1M4G - chains A and B; structure by X-ray diffraction, 1.80 A resolution.

# Chain A (and B)
Protein: Aminoglycoside 2'-N-acetyltransferase
Organism: Mycobacterium tuberculosis
Notes: EC 2.3.1.-; chain B of this document is another copy of the same molecule, construct and numbering; everything in this record applies to it too
UniProt: P0A5N0 (AAC2_MYCTU); numbering as in UniProt (aligned over 1-181)
Sequence (181 residues; row label = number of the first residue in the row):
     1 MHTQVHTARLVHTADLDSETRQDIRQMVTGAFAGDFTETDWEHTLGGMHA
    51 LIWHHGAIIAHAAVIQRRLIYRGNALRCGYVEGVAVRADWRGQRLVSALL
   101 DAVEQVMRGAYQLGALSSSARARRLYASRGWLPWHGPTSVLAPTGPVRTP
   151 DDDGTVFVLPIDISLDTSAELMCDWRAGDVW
Residues lining bound ligands:
  - coenzyme A (COA): A31, F32, V84, A85, V86, A88, R91, G92, Q93, R94, L95, V96, S117, S118, S119, R121, A122, R124, L125, Y126
  - ribostamycin (RIO): F32, D35, F36, D40, V81, E82, G83, S117, S118, S119, A120, R121, R123, D151, D152, T155, D179, W181

# How chain A and chain B interact
Pairs across the interface - 53 pairs, chain A then chain B:
  H12(A) - M48(B)
  H12(A) - V106(B)
  H12(A) - A110(B)
  H12(A) - Y111(B)
  T13(A) - G109(B)
  T13(A) - A110(B)
  A14(A) - V106(B)
  A14(A) - G109(B)
  A14(A) - A110(B)
  R21(A) - G109(B)  hydrogen bond (side chain-backbone)
  E42(A) - R68(B)  salt bridge
  E42(A) - R77(B)  salt bridge
  L45(A) - Q66(B)  hydrogen bond (backbone-side chain)
  L45(A) - R77(B)
  G46(A) - Q66(B)
  G46(A) - Y111(B)  hydrogen bond (backbone-side chain)
  G47(A) - Q66(B)
  M48(A) - H12(B)
  I65(A) - Q66(B)
  Q66(A) - L45(B)
  Q66(A) - G46(B)
  Q66(A) - G47(B)
  Q66(A) - I65(B)
  Q66(A) - Q66(B)  hydrogen bond (backbone-side chain)
  R68(A) - E42(B)  salt bridge
  R68(A) - W175(B)
  R68(A) - R176(B)
  I70(A) - W175(B)
  G73(A) - W175(B)
  A75(A) - W175(B)
  A75(A) - R176(B)
  R77(A) - E42(B)  salt bridge
  R77(A) - L45(B)
  V106(A) - A14(B)
  G109(A) - T13(B)
  G109(A) - A14(B)
  G109(A) - R21(B)  hydrogen bond (backbone-side chain)
  A110(A) - H12(B)
  A110(A) - T13(B)
  A110(A) - A14(B)
  Y111(A) - H12(B)
  Y111(A) - G46(B)  hydrogen bond (side chain-backbone)
  L141(A) - L141(B)
  L141(A) - A142(B)
  L141(A) - P143(B)
  A142(A) - L141(B)
  P143(A) - L141(B)  hydrophobic
  P143(A) - P146(B)
  P146(A) - P143(B)
  W175(A) - R68(B)
  W175(A) - I70(B)
  W175(A) - A75(B)
  R176(A) - A75(B)
Interface residues without a listed pair, chain A (31 interface residues in all): H43, Q105, Q112, G145, D174
Interface residues without a listed pair, chain B (31 interface residues in all): H43, Q105, Q112, G145, D174, A177

# Summary
The chain A/chain B interface involves 31 residues from each chain; the contacts include 6 hydrogen bonds and
4 salt bridges. Among the polar pairs are E42(A)-R68(B), E42(A)-R77(B) and R21(A)-G109(B). Chain A binds
coenzyme A and ribostamycin.
Both chains are Aminoglycoside 2'-N-acetyltransferase (Mycobacterium tuberculosis). Entry 1M4G (Aminoglycoside
2'-N-acetyltransferase from Mycobacterium tuberculosis-Complex with Coenzyme A and Ribostamycin) was
determined by X-ray diffraction, deposited together with 1M44 and 1M4D.
